8ZNZ - chains A and E of the 10 polymer chains in the assembly; structure by electron microscopy, 3.06 A resolution.

== Chain A ==
Protein: 5'-nucleotidase
Source organism: Homo sapiens
Notes: EC 3.1.3.35, 3.1.3.5, 3.1.3.89, 3.1.3.91, 3.1.3.99
UniProt: P21589 (5NTD_HUMAN); residues 26-549 here = UniProt positions 26-549
Amino-acid sequence (524 residues; numbered 26 to 549; the number before each row is that of its first residue):
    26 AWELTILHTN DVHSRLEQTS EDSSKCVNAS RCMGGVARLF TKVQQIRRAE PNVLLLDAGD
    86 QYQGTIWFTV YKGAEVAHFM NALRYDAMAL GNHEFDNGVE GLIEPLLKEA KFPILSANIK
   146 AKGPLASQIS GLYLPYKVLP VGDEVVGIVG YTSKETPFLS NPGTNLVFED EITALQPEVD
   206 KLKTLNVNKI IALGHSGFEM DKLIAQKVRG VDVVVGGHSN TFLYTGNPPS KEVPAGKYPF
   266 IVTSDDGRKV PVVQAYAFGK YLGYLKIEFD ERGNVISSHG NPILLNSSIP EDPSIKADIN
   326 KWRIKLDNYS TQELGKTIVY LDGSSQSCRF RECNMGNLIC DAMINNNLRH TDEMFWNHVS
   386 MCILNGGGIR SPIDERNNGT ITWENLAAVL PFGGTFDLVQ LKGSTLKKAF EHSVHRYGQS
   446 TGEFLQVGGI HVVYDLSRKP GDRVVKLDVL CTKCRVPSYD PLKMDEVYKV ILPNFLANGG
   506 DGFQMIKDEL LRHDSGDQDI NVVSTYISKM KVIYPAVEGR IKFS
Disulfide bonds: C51-C57, C353-C358, C365-C387, C476-C479
Ion coordination: Zn2+ site 1: D36, H38; Zn2+ site 2: D85, N117, H220, H243; Ca2+: N213, D237, G298
Swiss-Prot annotation at these positions:
  - binding site (Zn(2+)): D36, H38, D85, N117, H220, H243
  - binding site (AMP): R354, N390, R395, F417, F500, D506
  - binding site (IMP): R354, N390, R395, F417, F500, D506
  - site (Transition state stabilizer): H118, D121
  - lipidation: S549 (GPI-anchor amidated serine)
  - glycosylation (N-linked (GlcNAc...) asparagine): N53, N311, N333, N403

== Chain E ==
Protein: HB0038 Fab light chain
Source organism: Homo sapiens
Notes: antibody fragment or engineered binder
Amino-acid sequence (104 residues; numbered 1 to 104; the number before each row is that of its first residue):
     1 DIQMTQSPSS LSASVGDRVT ITCRASQDVG TAEAWYQQKP GKAPKLLIYW ASTRHTGVPS
    61 RFSGSGSGTD FTLTISSLQP EDFATYYCQQ YSSYPLTFGQ GTKL
Disulfide bonds: C23-C88

== Interface between chain A and chain E ==
Pairs across the interface (8; chain A residue first):
  K145(A) with W50(E)
  A146(A) with W50(E)
  G148(A) with Y91(E); S92(E), hydrogen bond (backbone-side chain)
  P149(A) with S92(E)
  A151(A) with V29(E); G30(E)
  S152(A) with D28(E), hydrogen bond
Other interface residues (no listed pair), chain A (10 interface residues in all): K147, S155, V192, E194
Other interface residues (no listed pair), chain E (8 interface residues in all): T31, A32
From the paper, about this interface:
  - residue pairs: G148(A)-S92(E) (hydrogen bond)
  - epitope / paratope residues, chain A: G148(A)

== Overview ==
10 residues of chain A face 8 of chain E across their interface, with 2 hydrogen bonds. Polar contacts include
G148(A)-S92(E) and S152(A)-D28(E). The paper describes a hydrogen bond between G148(A) and S92(E). From
UniProt: 6 Zn2+-binding residues, 6 AMP-binding residues and 6 IMP-binding residues on chain A. From the
paper: the epitope/paratope residue G148(A).
Here chain A is 5'-nucleotidase and chain E is HB0038 Fab light chain, both from Homo sapiens. Entry 8ZNZ
(CD73 bound with HB0045) was determined by electron microscopy.
